PDB entry 8YH6 | electron microscopy, 3.62 A resolution | chains R and A of the 5 polymer chains in the assembly

Chain R:
Name: Hemagglutinin, Adenosine receptor A3, GFP chimera
From: Influenza A virus (A/Victoria/3/1975(H3N2))
UniProt: chimeric construct of P03435, W5QED6, A0A5P9VSM6: residues -24 to -9 from P03435 (HEMA_I75A3) positions 1-16 (UniProt number = residue number + 25); residues 2-317 from W5QED6 positions 2-317 (same numbers); residues 519-756 from A0A5P9VSM6 positions 2-239 (UniProt number = residue number - 517)
Amino-acid sequence (794 residues; numbered -24 to 769; the number before each row is that of its first residue; numbers below 1 keep their minus sign (Met-24 is residue -24)):
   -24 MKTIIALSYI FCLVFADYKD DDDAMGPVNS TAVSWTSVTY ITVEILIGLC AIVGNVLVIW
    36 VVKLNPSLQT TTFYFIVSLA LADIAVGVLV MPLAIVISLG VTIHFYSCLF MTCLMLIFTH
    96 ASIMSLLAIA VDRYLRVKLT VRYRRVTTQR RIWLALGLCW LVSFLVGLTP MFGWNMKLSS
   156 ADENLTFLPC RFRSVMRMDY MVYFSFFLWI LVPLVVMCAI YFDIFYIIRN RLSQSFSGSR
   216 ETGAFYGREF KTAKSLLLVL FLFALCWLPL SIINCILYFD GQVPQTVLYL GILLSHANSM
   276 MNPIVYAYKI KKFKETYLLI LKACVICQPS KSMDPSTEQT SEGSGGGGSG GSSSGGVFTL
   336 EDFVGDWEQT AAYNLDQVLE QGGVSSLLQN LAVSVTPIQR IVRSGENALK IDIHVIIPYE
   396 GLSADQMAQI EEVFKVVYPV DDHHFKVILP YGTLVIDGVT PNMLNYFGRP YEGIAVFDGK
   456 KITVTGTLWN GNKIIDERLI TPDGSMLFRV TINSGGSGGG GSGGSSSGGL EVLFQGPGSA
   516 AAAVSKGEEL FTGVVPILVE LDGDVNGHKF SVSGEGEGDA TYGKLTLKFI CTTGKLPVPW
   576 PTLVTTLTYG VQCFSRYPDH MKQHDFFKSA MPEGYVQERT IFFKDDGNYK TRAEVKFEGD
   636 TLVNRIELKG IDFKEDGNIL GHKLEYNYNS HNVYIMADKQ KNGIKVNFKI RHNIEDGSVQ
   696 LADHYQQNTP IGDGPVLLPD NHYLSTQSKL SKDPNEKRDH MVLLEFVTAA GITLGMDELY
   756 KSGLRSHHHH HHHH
Disordered / not traced: -24 to 8, 208-223, 296-769
Differences from the reference sequence: linker (-8 to 1, 318-331, 490-518); expression tag (757-769)
Disulfide bonds: Cys83-Cys165
Small-molecule neighbours: namodenoson (XS0): Val65, Ile72, Met90, Leu91, Thr94, Phe167, Arg168, Met173, Met176, Ser180, Ile185, Trp242, Leu245, Asn249, Leu252, Leu263, Ile267, His271
Reported in the primary citation:
  - binding site for namodenoson: Ile72, Thr94, Trp242, Asn249, Ile267, His271

Chain A:
Name: Guanine nucleotide-binding protein G(I)/G(S)/G(O) subunit gamma-2, Guanine nucleotide-binding protein G(i) subunit alpha-1 chimera
From: Homo sapiens
UniProt: chimeric construct of P59768, P63097: residues -78 to -8 from P59768 (GBG2_HUMAN) positions 1-71 (UniProt number = residue number + 79); residues 3-354 from P63097 positions 3-354 (same numbers)
Amino-acid sequence (433 residues; row label = number of the first residue in the row; numbers below 1 keep their minus sign (Met-78 is residue -78)):
   -78 MASNNTASIA QARKLVEQLK MEANIDRIKV SKAAADLMAY CEAHAKEDPL LTPVPASENP
   -18 FREKKFFCAI LGSAGSAGSA MCTLSAEDKA AVERSKMIDR NLREDGEKAA REVKLLLLGA
    42 GESGKSTIVK QMKIIHEAGY SEEECKQYKA VVYSNTIQSI IAIIRAMGRL KIDFGDSARA
   102 DDARQLFVLA GAAEEGFMTA ELAGVIKRLW KDSGVQACFN RSREYQLNDS AAYYLNDLDR
   162 IAQPNYIPTQ QDVLRTRVKT TGIVETHFTF KDLHFKMFDV GGQRSERKKW IHCFEGVTAI
   222 IFCVALSDYD LVLAEDEEMN RMHESMKLFD SICNNKWFTD TSIILFLNKK DLFEEKIKKS
   282 PLTICYPEYA GSNTYEEAAA YIQCQFEDLN KRKDTKEIYT HFTCATDTKN VQFVFDAVTD
   342 VIIKNNLKDC GLF
Disordered / not traced: -78 to 3, 55-182, 230-240
Differences from the reference sequence: linker (-7 to 2)
Curated features (UniProtKB/Swiss-Prot):
  - modified residue: Ala-77 (N-acetylalanine), Cys-11 (Cysteine methyl ester)
  - lipidation: Cys-11 (S-geranylgeranyl cysteine), Cys3 (S-palmitoyl cysteine)
  - region: Lys35 to Thr48 (G1 motif), Asp173 to Thr181 (G2 motif), Phe196 to Arg205 (G3 motif), Ile265 to Asp272 (G4 motif), Thr324 to Thr329 (G5 motif)
  - binding site (GTP): Glu43 to Thr48, Asp150, Ser151, Leu175 to Arg178, Asp200 to Gln204, Asn269 to Asp272, Ala326
  - binding site (Mg(2+)): Ser47, Thr181

Interface between chain R and chain A:
Pairs across the interface - 26 pairs, chain R then chain A:
  Thr45(R) - Asp350(A)
  Thr47(R) - Asp350(A)
  Thr47(R) - Cys351(A)
  Phe48(R) - Asp350(A)
  Arg108(R) - Cys351(A)
  Arg108(R) - Leu353(A)
  Arg111(R) - Asn347(A)  hydrogen bond (side chain-backbone)
  Arg111(R) - Asp350(A)  salt bridge
  Arg111(R) - Cys351(A)
  Val112(R) - Leu348(A)  hydrophobic
  Thr115(R) - Ile344(A)
  Thr115(R) - Asn347(A)
  Val116(R) - Ile343(A)  hydrophobic
  Arg120(R) - Asp193(A)  salt bridge
  Ile203(R) - Leu348(A)  hydrophobic
  Arg206(R) - Asp341(A)  salt bridge
  Arg206(R) - Ile344(A)
  Leu207(R) - Phe354(A)  hydrophobic
  Lys226(R) - Phe354(A)  hydrogen bond (side chain-backbone)
  Thr227(R) - Leu353(A)  hydrogen bond (side chain-backbone)
  Leu231(R) - Leu353(A)  hydrophobic
  Lys284(R) - Gly352(A)
  Ile285(R) - Asp350(A)
  Ile285(R) - Cys351(A)
  Ile285(R) - Gly352(A)
  Lys287(R) - Asp350(A)  salt bridge
Other interface residues (no listed pair), chain R (22 interface residues in all): Asp107, Tyr118, Arg119, Ile199
Other interface residues (no listed pair), chain A (15 interface residues in all): Arg32, Thr340, Lys345, Lys349

In short:
22 residues of chain R and 15 residues of chain A are in contact; the contacts include 3 hydrogen bonds and 4
salt bridges. Polar contacts include Arg111(R)-Asp350(A), Arg120(R)-Asp193(A) and Arg206(R)-Asp341(A). Chain R
binds namodenoson. From the paper: a binding site for namodenoson at Ile72(R), Thr94(R) and Trp242(R) among
others.
Chain R is Hemagglutinin, Adenosine receptor A3, GFP chimera (Influenza A virus (A/Victoria/3/1975(H3N2))) and
chain A is Guanine nucleotide-binding protein G(I)/G(S)/G(O) subunit gamma-2, Guanine nucleotide-binding
protein G(i) subunit alpha-1 chimera (Homo sapiens); the structure, A3R-Gi complex bound to namodenoson, was
determined by electron microscopy, deposited together with 8YH0, 8YH2, 8YH3 and 8YH5.
